Entry 9EQ2 (electron microscopy, 3.68 A resolution); this record covers chains D and B of the 7 polymer chains in the assembly.

== Chain D ==
Protein: RuvB-like helicase
Source organism: Arabidopsis thaliana
Notes: EC 3.6.4.12
UniProt: Q9FJW0 (Q9FJW0_ARATH); residue numbers follow UniProt; this construct covers 1-469
Amino-acid sequence (487 residues; each row starts with the number of its first residue; numbers below 1 keep their minus sign (Met-17 is residue -17)):
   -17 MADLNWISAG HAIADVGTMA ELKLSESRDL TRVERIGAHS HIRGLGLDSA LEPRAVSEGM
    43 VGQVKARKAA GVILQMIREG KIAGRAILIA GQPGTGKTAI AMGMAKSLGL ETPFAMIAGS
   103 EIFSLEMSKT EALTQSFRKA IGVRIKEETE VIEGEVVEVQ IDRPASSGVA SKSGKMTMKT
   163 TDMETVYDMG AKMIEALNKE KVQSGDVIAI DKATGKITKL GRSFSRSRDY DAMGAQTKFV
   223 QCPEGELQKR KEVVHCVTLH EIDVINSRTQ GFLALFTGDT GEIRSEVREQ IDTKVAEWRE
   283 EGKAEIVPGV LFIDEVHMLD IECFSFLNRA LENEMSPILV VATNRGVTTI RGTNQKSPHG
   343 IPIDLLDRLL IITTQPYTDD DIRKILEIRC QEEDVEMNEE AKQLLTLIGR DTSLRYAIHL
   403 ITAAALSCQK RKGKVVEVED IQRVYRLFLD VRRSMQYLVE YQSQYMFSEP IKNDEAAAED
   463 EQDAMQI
Not modelled in the structure: -17 to 44, 127-237, 250-261, 449-469
Differences from the reference sequence: initiating methionine (-17); expression tag (-16 to 0)

== Chain B ==
Protein: RuvB-like protein 1
Source organism: Arabidopsis thaliana
Notes: EC 3.6.4.12
UniProt: Q9FMR9 (RIN1_ARATH); numbering as in UniProt (aligned over 1-458)
Amino-acid sequence (487 residues; row label = number of the first residue in the row; numbers below 1 keep their minus sign (Met-28 is residue -28)):
   -28 MGSSHHHHHH HHSSGENLYF QGSHMLEDPM EKVKIEEIQS TAKKQRIATH THIKGLGLEP
    32 TGIPIKLAAG FVGQLEAREA AGLVVDMIKQ KKMAGKALLL AGPPGTGKTA LALGISQELG
    92 SKVPFCPMVG SEVYSSEVKK TEVLMENFRR AIGLRIKETK EVYEGEVTEL SPEETESLTG
   152 GYGKSISHVV ITLKTVKGTK HLKLDPTIYD ALIKEKVAVG DVIYIEANSG AVKRVGRSDA
   212 FATEFDLEAE EYVPLPKGEV HKKKEIVQDV TLQDLDAANA RPQGGQDILS LMGQMMKPRK
   272 TEITDKLRQE INKVVNRYID EGVAELVPGV LFIDEVHMLD MECFSYLNRA LESSLSPIVI
   332 FATNRGVCNV RGTDMPSPHG VPIDLLDRLV IIRTQIYDPS EMIQIIAIRA QVEELTVDEE
   392 CLVLLGEIGQ RTSLRHAVQL LSPASIVAKM NGRDNICKAD IEEVTSLYLD AKSSAKLLHE
   452 QQEKYIS
Not modelled in the structure: -28 to 17, 129-237, 252-276, 453-458
Differences from the reference sequence: initiating methionine (-28); expression tag (-27 to 0)
Residues lining bound ligands: ADP (adenosine-5'-diphosphate): Thr20, His21, His23, Gly41, Phe42, Val43, Gln45, Pro74, Pro75, Gly76, Thr77, Gly78, Lys79, Thr80, Ala81, Asp305, Tyr368, Ile376, Arg380, Leu405, Arg406
Swiss-Prot annotation at these positions:
  - binding site (ATP): Gly73 to Thr80

== Interface between chain D and chain B ==
Pairs across the interface - 60 pairs, chain D then chain B:
  Lys47(D) - Ser437(B)  hydrogen bond
  Lys47(D) - Leu438(B)
  Lys50(D) - Glu434(B)  salt bridge
  Lys50(D) - Leu438(B)
  Ala51(D) - Leu438(B)
  Ala51(D) - Tyr439(B)  hydrogen bond (backbone-side chain)
  Val54(D) - Ile417(B)
  Val54(D) - Val418(B)  hydrophobic
  Val54(D) - Tyr439(B)
  Ile55(D) - Tyr439(B)
  Gln57(D) - Ile417(B)
  Gln57(D) - Lys420(B)
  Met58(D) - Pro414(B)  hydrophobic
  Glu61(D) - Ile417(B)
  Glu61(D) - Lys420(B)
  Arg67(D) - Gln410(B)  hydrogen bond (side chain-backbone)
  Arg67(D) - Ser413(B)
  Ala72(D) - Ser445(B)
  Ala72(D) - Leu449(B)
  Gly73(D) - Leu449(B)
  Gln74(D) - Gln452(B)
  Thr112(D) - Ser107(B)
  Thr112(D) - Glu108(B)  hydrogen bond
  Ile303(D) - Ser102(B)
  Glu304(D) - Tyr105(B)
  Glu304(D) - Ser107(B)
  Ser307(D) - Ser102(B)  hydrogen bond (side chain-backbone)
  Ser307(D) - Glu103(B)
  Ser307(D) - Tyr105(B)  hydrogen bond (side chain-backbone)
  Arg311(D) - Glu103(B)  hydrogen bond (side chain-backbone)
  Arg311(D) - Ser106(B)  hydrogen bond
  Arg327(D) - Leu449(B)
  Val329(D) - His450(B)
  Thr335(D) - Met309(B)
  Thr335(D) - Arg342(B)
  Asn336(D) - Arg342(B)
  Gln337(D) - Glu306(B)
  Gln337(D) - His308(B)  hydrogen bond
  Gln337(D) - Met309(B)
  Pro340(D) - Ala442(B)
  Pro340(D) - Ala446(B)  hydrophobic
  His341(D) - Ser445(B)  hydrogen bond
  His341(D) - Ala446(B)
  His341(D) - Leu449(B)
  Ile345(D) - Glu306(B)
  Asp346(D) - Val100(B)
  Asp346(D) - Ser102(B)
  Asp346(D) - Glu306(B)
  Leu348(D) - Ala442(B)  hydrophobic
  Asp349(D) - Arg406(B)  salt bridge
  Asp349(D) - Gln410(B)
  Leu351(D) - Gln410(B)
  Ile353(D) - Leu438(B)
  Ile353(D) - Tyr439(B)
  Ile353(D) - Leu440(B)
  Ile353(D) - Ala442(B)  hydrophobic
  Ile353(D) - Ser445(B)
  Ile354(D) - Tyr439(B)  hydrophobic
  Thr355(D) - Leu440(B)
  Thr355(D) - Leu448(B)
Other interface residues (no listed pair), chain D (39 interface residues in all): Lys63, Thr325, Asn326, Gly328, Pro344, Arg350, Leu352
Other interface residues (no listed pair), chain B (33 interface residues in all): Met421, Asp441, Lys443

== Overview ==
39 residues of chain D and 33 residues of chain B are in contact; the contacts include 10 hydrogen bonds and 2
salt bridges. Polar pairs include Lys50(D)-Glu434(B), Asp349(D)-Arg406(B) and Lys47(D)-Ser437(B). Chain B
binds ADP. UniProt lists 8 ATP-binding residues on chain B.
Here chain D is RuvB-like helicase and chain B is RuvB-like protein 1, both from Arabidopsis thaliana. Entry
9EQ2 (Arabidopsis thaliana R2T complex) was determined by electron microscopy.
